Entry 3GTL (X-ray diffraction, 3.38 A resolution); this record covers chains C and K of the 13 polymer chains in the assembly.

== Chain C ==
Protein: DNA-directed RNA polymerase II subunit RPB3
Source organism: Saccharomyces cerevisiae
Notes: fragment: DNA-directed RNA polymerase II 45 kDa polypeptide
UniProtKB: P16370 (RPB3_YEAST); residues 1-318 here = UniProt positions 1-318
Amino-acid sequence (318 residues; row label = number of the first residue in the row):
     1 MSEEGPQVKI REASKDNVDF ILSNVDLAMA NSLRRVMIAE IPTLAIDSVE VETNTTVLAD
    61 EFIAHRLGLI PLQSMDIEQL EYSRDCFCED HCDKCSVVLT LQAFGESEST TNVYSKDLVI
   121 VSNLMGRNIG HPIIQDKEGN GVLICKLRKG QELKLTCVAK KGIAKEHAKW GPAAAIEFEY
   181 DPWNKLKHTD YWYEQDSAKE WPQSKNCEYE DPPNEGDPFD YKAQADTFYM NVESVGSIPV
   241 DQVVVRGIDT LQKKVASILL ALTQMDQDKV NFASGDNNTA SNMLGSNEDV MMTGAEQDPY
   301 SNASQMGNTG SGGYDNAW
Not modelled in the structure: 1-2, 269-318
Bound ions: Zn2+: Cys-86, Cys-88, Cys-92, Cys-95
UniProt features mapped onto this chain:
  - binding site (Zn(2+)): Cys-86, Cys-88, Cys-92, Cys-95
  - modified residue: Ser-2 (N-acetylserine)
  - natural variant: Ala-30 (A30D: In mutant RPB3-1)
  - mutagenesis: Lys-9 (K9E: Transcript termination readthrough)

== Chain K ==
Protein: DNA-directed RNA polymerase II subunit RPB11
Source organism: Saccharomyces cerevisiae
Notes: fragment: DNA-directed RNA polymerase II 13.6 kDa polypeptide
UniProtKB: P38902 (RPB11_YEAST); residues 1-120 here = UniProt positions 1-120
Amino-acid sequence (120 residues; numbered 1 to 120; the number before each row is that of its first residue):
     1 MNAPDRFELF LLGEGESKLK IDPDTKAPNA VVITFEKEDH TLGNLIRAEL LNDRKVLFAA
    61 YKVEHPFFAR FKLRIQTTEG YDPKDALKNA CNSIINKLGA LKTNFETEWN LQTLAADDAF
Not modelled in the structure: 115-120
UniProt features mapped onto this chain:
  - mutagenesis: Glu-108 (E108G/V: Transcript termination readthrough; E108K: Transcript termination readthrough. Lethal), Leu-111 (L111P: Transcript termination readthrough), Leu-114 (L114P: Transcript termination readthrough)

== Chain C / chain K interface ==
Residue-residue contacts - 69 pairs, chain C then chain K:
  Glu-3(C) with Ala-100(K); Asn-104(K)
  Glu-4(C) with Asn-96(K); Ala-100(K)
  Gly-5(C) with Asn-104(K)
  Pro-6(C) with Lys-97(K); Leu-101(K)
  Gln-7(C) with Asn-104(K)
  Val-8(C) with Leu-101(K), hydrophobic; Phe-105(K), hydrophobic; Glu-108(K)
  Lys-9(C) with Glu-108(K)
  Ile-10(C) with Glu-108(K); Gln-112(K)
  Ala-13(C) with Thr-113(K); Leu-114(K)
  Lys-15(C) with Leu-114(K)
  Val-18(C) with Trp-109(K), hydrophobic
  Asp-26(C) with Ala-48(K); Asn-52(K), hydrogen bond
  Ala-28(C) with Asn-44(K); Ala-48(K), hydrophobic
  Met-29(C) with Leu-45(K), hydrophobic; Glu-49(K); Lys-97(K); Leu-98(K), hydrophobic
  Ser-32(C) with His-40(K), hydrogen bond (side chain-backbone); Thr-41(K), hydrogen bond (side chain-backbone); Leu-45(K)
  Arg-35(C) with His-40(K); Thr-41(K), hydrogen bond
  Val-36(C) with Thr-41(K)
  Glu-40(C) with Thr-41(K)
  Arg-84(C) with Phe-10(K); Leu-11(K)
  Ile-163(C) with Phe-10(K), hydrophobic
  Lys-165(C) with Arg-6(K), hydrogen bond (backbone-side chain); Leu-9(K), hydrogen bond (side chain-backbone); Phe-10(K); Asp-39(K)
  Glu-166(C) with Arg-6(K); Phe-10(K)
  His-167(C) with Arg-6(K)
  Val-240(C) with Trp-109(K), hydrophobic
  Asp-241(C) with Phe-105(K); Trp-109(K)
  Val-244(C) with Phe-105(K), hydrophobic
  Val-245(C) with Phe-105(K), hydrophobic
  Ile-248(C) with Leu-98(K); Leu-101(K), hydrophobic; Lys-102(K)
  Asp-249(C) with Lys-102(K)
  Leu-251(C) with Leu-98(K), hydrophobic
  Gln-252(C) with Ile-95(K), hydrogen bond (side chain-backbone); Leu-98(K); Gly-99(K); Lys-102(K), hydrogen bond
  Lys-254(C) with Glu-38(K), salt bridge; Leu-42(K)
  Val-255(C) with Cys-91(K); Ile-95(K), hydrophobic
  Ile-258(C) with Leu-42(K), hydrophobic; Cys-91(K), hydrophobic
  Leu-259(C) with Cys-91(K), hydrophobic; Asn-92(K)
  Leu-262(C) with Leu-19(K), hydrophobic; Leu-87(K), hydrophobic; Lys-88(K)
  Met-265(C) with Leu-19(K)
Other interface residues (no listed pair), chain C (43 interface residues in all): Arg-11, Ser-14, Leu-33, Ala-164, Ala-256, Ala-261
Other interface residues (no listed pair), chain K (41 interface residues in all): Phe-7, Lys-18, Phe-35, Lys-37, Ile-46, Ile-94, Glu-106

== Overview ==
43 residues of chain C face 41 of chain K across their interface, with 8 hydrogen bonds and 1 salt bridge.
Among the polar pairs are Lys-254(C)/Glu-38(K), Asp-26(C)/Asn-52(K) and Ser-32(C)/His-40(K).
Here chain C is DNA-directed RNA polymerase II subunit RPB3 and chain K is DNA-directed RNA polymerase II
subunit RPB11, both from Saccharomyces cerevisiae. Entry 3GTL (Backtracked RNA polymerase II complex with
13mer with G<>U mismatch) was determined by X-ray diffraction (same publication as 3GTG, 3GTJ, 3GTK, 3GTM,
3GTO, 3GTP and 3GTQ).
